Entry 4BL8 (X-ray diffraction, 3.04 A resolution); this record covers chain A.

== Chain A ==
Name: Maltose-binding periplasmic protein, suppressor of fused homolog
Organism: Escherichia coli
Notes: fragment: mbpp residues 29-387, sufuh residues 32-278, 361-483
Reference sequence: chimeric construct of P0AEX9, Q9UMX1: residues 2-368 from P0AEX9 (MALE_ECOLI) positions 27-393 (UniProt number = residue number + 25); residues 372-823 from Q9UMX1 positions 32-483 (UniProt number = residue number - 340)
Sequence (831 residues; numbered 1 to 831; the number before each row is that of its first residue):
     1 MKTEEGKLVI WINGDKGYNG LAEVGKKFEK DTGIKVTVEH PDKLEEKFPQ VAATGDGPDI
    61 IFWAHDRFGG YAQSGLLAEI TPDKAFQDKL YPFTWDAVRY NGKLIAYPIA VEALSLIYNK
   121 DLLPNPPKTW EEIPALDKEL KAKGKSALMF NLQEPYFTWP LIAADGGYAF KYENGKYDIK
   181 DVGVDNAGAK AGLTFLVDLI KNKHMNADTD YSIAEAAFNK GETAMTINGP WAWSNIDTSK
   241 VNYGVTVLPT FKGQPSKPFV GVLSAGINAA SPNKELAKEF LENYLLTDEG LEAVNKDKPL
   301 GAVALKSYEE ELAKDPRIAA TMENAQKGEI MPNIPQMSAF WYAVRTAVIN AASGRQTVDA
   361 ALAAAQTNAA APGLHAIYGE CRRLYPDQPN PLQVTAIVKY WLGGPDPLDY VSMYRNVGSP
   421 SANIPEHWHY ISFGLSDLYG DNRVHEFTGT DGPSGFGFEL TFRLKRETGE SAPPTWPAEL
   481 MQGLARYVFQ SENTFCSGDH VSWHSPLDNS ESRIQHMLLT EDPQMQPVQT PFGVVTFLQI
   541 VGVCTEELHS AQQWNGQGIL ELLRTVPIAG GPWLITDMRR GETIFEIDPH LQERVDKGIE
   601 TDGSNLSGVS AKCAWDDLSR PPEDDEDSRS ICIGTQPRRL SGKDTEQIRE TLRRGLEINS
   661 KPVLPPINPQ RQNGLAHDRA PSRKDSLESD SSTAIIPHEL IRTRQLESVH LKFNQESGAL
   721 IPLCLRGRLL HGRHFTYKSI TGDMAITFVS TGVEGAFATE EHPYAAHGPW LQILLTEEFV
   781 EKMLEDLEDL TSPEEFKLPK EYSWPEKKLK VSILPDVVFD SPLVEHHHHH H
Disordered / not traced: 1-4, 619-700, 790-794, 819-831
Differences from the reference sequence: expression tag (1, 824-831); engineered mutation Thr3 (Ile28 in P0AEX9), Ala360 (Glu385 in P0AEX9), Ala363 (Lys388 in P0AEX9), Ala364 (Asp389 in P0AEX9), Asn368 (Arg393 in P0AEX9); linker (369-371)
UniProt features mapped onto this chain:
  - modified residue: Ser641 (Phosphoserine), Lys643 (N6-acetyllysine), Ser682 (Phosphoserine), Ser686 (Phosphoserine), Ser692 (Phosphoserine), Thr693 (Phosphothreonine), Ser821 (Phosphoserine)
  - cross-link (Glycyl lysine isopeptide (Lys-Gly)): Lys597 (interchain with G-Cter in ubiquitin), Lys661 (interchain with G-Cter in SUMO2)
From the paper describing this entry:
  - disease-associated variants - R463C: decreased signaling (citing earlier work)
  - contacts within the chain: Arg463-Asp522 (hydrogen bond), Arg463-Gln539 (hydrogen bond)
  - disease-associated variants - M481R (citing earlier work)

== In short ==
From the paper: R463C reduces signaling; contacts within the chain involving Asp522, Arg463 and Gln539.
Chain A is Maltose-binding periplasmic protein, suppressor of fused homolog (Escherichia coli); the structure,
Crystal structure of full-length human Suppressor of fused (SUFU), was determined by X-ray diffraction,
deposited together with 4BL9, 4BLA, 4BLB and 4BLD.
